Entry 6RE7 (electron microscopy, 3.10 A resolution); this record covers chains S and U of the 20 polymer chains in the assembly.

== Chain S ==
Molecule: ATP synthase gamma chain, mitochondrial
From: Polytomella sp. Pringsheim 198.80
UniProtKB: Q4LDE7 (Q4LDE7_9CHLO); residues 1-317 here = UniProt positions 1-317
Amino-acid sequence (317 residues; row label = number of the first residue in the row):
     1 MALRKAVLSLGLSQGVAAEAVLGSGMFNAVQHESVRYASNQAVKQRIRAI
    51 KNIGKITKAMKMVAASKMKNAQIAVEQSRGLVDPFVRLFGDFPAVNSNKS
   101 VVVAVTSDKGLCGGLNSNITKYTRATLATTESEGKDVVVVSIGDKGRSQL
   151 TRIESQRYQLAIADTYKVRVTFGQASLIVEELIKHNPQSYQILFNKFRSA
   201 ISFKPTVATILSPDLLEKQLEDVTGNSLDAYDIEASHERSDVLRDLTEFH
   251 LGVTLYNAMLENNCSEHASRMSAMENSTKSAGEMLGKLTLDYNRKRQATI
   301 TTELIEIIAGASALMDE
Unresolved in the structure: 1-38, 316-317

== Chain U ==
Molecule: ATP synthase subunit alpha
From: Polytomella sp. Pringsheim 198.80
UniProtKB: A0ZW40 (A0ZW40_9CHLO); residues 1-562 here = UniProt positions 1-562
Amino-acid sequence (562 residues; row label = number of the first residue in the row):
     1 MRSPAAFVARSGLFKASLGQSNWAQKAEQMMASVTRTFAADAKALDELRK
    51 PKFSSKYLIQHVSQKLIPAVKEWEKSYQPPVIHLGRVLSVGDGIARVYGL
   101 KSVQAGELVCFDSGVKGMALNLQADHVGVVVFGNDSVIHQGDLVYRTGQI
   151 VNVPIGPGTLGRVTDGLGQPIDGKGPLTNVRSSLVEVKAPGIIARQSVRE
   201 PLFTGVKAVDALVPIGRGQRELIIGDRQTGKTAVAIDAIIHQKNCNEQVP
   251 KAQRVYCVYVAVGQKRSTVAQLVKLFTQTGAMRYTIMVSATASDAAPLQF
   301 LAPYSGCAMAEYFRDTGKHGLIIYDDLSKQSVAYRQMSLLLRRPPGREAF
   351 PGDVFYLHSRLLERAAKLSKELGGGSLTAFPVIETQAGDVSAYIATNVIS
   401 ITDGQIFLETELFYKGIRPALNVGLSVSRVGSAAQFPGMKQVAGTLKLEL
   451 AQYREVAAFAQFGSDLDAATQYVLERGARLTEMLKQKQFAPIPIERQTVA
   501 VYAATKGFLDKVRVQDIVAAEEAVISQVNPAVFKILKANGKITPALDAHL
   551 KAELRKVKLPGA
Unresolved in the structure: 1-39
Sequence notes: conflict R266 (Lys in A0ZW40)
Metal / ion sites: Mg2+: T232 (together with ATP)
Small-molecule neighbours: ATP (adenosine-5'-triphosphate): D226, R227, Q228, T229, G230, K231, T232, A233, E384, F413, R418, P419, Q486, K487, Q488

== Chain S / chain U interface ==
Residue-residue contacts (18):
  R48(S) - E411(U)  salt bridge
  K55(S) - F459(U)
  K58(S) - F459(U)
  A59(S) - F459(U)
  A59(S) - F462(U)  hydrophobic
  M62(S) - F459(U)  hydrophobic
  V63(S) - F462(U)  hydrophobic
  V63(S) - D465(U)
  S66(S) - D467(U)  hydrogen bond
  K67(S) - D465(U)  salt bridge
  K69(S) - D467(U)  salt bridge
  I300(S) - R347(U)
  L304(S) - G346(U)
  L304(S) - R347(U)
  I307(S) - P345(U)  hydrophobic
  I307(S) - A349(U)
  L314(S) - R342(U)
  M315(S) - R342(U)
Interface residues without a listed pair, chain S (17 interface residues in all): N52, Y292, A311
Interface residues without a listed pair, chain U (15 interface residues in all): E348, D389, A458, Q461, L466

== Summary ==
The interface between chain S and chain U involves 17 residues on one side and 15 on the other; the contacts
include 1 hydrogen bond and 3 salt bridges. Polar pairs include R48(S)-E411(U), K67(S)-D465(U) and
K69(S)-D467(U). Bound to chain U: ATP.
Here chain S is ATP synthase gamma chain, mitochondrial and chain U is ATP synthase subunit alpha, both from
Polytomella sp. Pringsheim 198.80. Entry 6RE7 (Cryo-EM structure of Polytomella F-ATP synthase, Rotary
substate 2C, focussed refinement of F1 head and rotor) was determined by electron microscopy, deposited
together with 6RD4, 6RD5, 6RD6, 6RD7, 6RD8, 6RD9 and 46 further entries.
